Entry 1PTO (X-ray diffraction, 3.50 A resolution); this record covers chains A and C of the 6 polymer chains in the assembly.

Chain A:
Molecule: Pertussis toxin (subunit S1)
Source organism: Bordetella pertussis
Sequence (244 residues; numbered -8 to 235; the number before each row is that of its first residue; numbers below 1 keep their minus sign (Ala-8 is residue -8)):
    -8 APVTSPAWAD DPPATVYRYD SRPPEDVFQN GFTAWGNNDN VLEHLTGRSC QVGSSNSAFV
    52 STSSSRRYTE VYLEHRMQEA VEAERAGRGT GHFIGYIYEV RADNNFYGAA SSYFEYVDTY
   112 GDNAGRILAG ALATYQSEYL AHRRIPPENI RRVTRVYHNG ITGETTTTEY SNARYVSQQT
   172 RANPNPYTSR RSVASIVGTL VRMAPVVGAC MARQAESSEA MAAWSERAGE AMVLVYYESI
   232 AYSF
Unresolved in the structure: -8 to 1, 211-220
Disulfides: Cys41-Cys201

Chain C:
Molecule: Pertussis toxin
Source organism: Bordetella pertussis
Reference sequence: P04979 (TOX3_BORPE); residues 4-199 here correspond to UniProt positions 32-227 (UniProt number = residue number + 28)
Sequence (196 residues; numbered 4 to 199; the number before each row is that of its first residue):
     4 GIVIPPKALF TQQGGAYGRC PNGTRALTVA ELRGNAELQT YLRQITPGWS IYGLYDGTYL
    64 GQAYGGIIKD APPGAGFIYR ETFCITTIYK TGQPAADHYY SKVTATRLLA STNSRLCAVF
   124 VRDGQSVIGA CASPYEGRYR DMYDALRRLL YMIYMSGLAV RVHVSKEEQY YDYEDATFQT
   184 YALTGISLCN PAASIC
Disulfides: Cys23-Cys87, Cys120-Cys134, Cys192-Cys199

Interface between chain A and chain C:
Contacting residue pairs - 6 pairs, chain A then chain C:
  Leu119(A) with Ser159(C)
  Ala122(A) with Leu161(C), hydrophobic
  Tyr228(A) with Met158(C), hydrogen bond (side chain-backbone); Ser159(C), hydrogen bond (side chain-backbone)
  Ala232(A) with Met155(C)
  Tyr233(A) with Met155(C)
Other interface residues (no listed pair), chain A (9 interface residues in all): Ile118, Val197, Ile231, Ser234
Other interface residues (no listed pair), chain C (8 interface residues in all): Arg151, Leu152, Tyr154, Gly160

Summary:
The interface between chain A and chain C involves 9 residues on one side and 8 on the other, with 2 hydrogen
bonds. Polar pairs include Tyr228(A)-Met158(C) and Tyr228(A)-Ser159(C).
Here chain A is Pertussis toxin (subunit S1) and chain C is Pertussis toxin, both from Bordetella pertussis.
Entry 1PTO (The structure of a pertussis toxin-sugar complex as a model for receptor binding) was determined
by X-ray diffraction.
